8YXZ - chains N and Z of the 14 polymer chains in the assembly; structure by electron microscopy, 3.00 A resolution.

# Chain N
Name: V-type ATP synthase subunit I
From: Thermus thermophilus HB8
UniProt: Q5SIT6 (Q5SIT6_THET8); residue numbers follow UniProt; this construct covers 1-652
Chain sequence (652 residues; numbered 1 to 652; the number before each row is that of its first residue):
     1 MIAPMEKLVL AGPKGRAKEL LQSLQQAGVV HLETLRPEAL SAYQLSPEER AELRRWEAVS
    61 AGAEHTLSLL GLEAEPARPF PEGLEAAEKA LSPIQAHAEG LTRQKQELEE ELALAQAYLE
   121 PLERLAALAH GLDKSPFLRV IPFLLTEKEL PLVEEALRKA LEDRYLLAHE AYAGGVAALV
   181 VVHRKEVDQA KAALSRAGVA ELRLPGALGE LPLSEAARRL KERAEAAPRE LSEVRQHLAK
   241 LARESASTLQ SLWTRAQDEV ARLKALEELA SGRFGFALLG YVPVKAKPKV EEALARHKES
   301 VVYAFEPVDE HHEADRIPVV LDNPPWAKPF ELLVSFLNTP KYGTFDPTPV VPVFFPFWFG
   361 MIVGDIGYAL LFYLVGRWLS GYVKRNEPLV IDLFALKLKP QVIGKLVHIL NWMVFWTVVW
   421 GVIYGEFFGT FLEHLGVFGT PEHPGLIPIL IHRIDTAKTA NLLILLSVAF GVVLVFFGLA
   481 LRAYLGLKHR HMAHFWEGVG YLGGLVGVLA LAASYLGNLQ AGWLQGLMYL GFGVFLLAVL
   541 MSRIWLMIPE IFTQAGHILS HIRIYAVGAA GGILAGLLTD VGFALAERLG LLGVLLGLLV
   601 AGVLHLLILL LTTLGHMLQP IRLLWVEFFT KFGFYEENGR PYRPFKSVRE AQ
Unresolved in the structure: 650-652
From the paper describing this entry:
  - catalytic residues: His616 (proposed by the authors, not directly observed)

# Chain Z
Name: V-type ATP synthase, subunit K
From: Thermus thermophilus HB8
UniProt: Q5SIT7 (Q5SIT7_THET8); residues -18 to 80 here correspond to UniProt positions 1-99 (UniProt number = residue number + 19)
Chain sequence (102 residues; each row starts with the number of its first residue; numbers below 1 keep their minus sign (Met-18 is residue -18)):
   -18 MKKLLVTVLL AVFGALAFAA EEAAASGGLD RGLIAVGMGL AVGLAALGTG VAQARIGAAG
    42 VGAIAEDRSN FGTALIFLLL PETLVIFGLL IAFILNGRLH HH
Unresolved in the structure: -18 to 7, 81-83
Sequence notes: expression tag (81-83)

# Interface between chain N and chain Z
Contacting residue pairs (11; chain N residue first):
  Leu337(N) - Phe52(Z)  hydrophobic
  Ile464(N) - Phe74(Z)  hydrophobic
  Thr553(N) - Leu61(Z)
  Leu559(N) - Ile67(Z)  hydrophobic
  Arg563(N) - Glu63(Z)  salt bridge
  Arg622(N) - Leu60(Z)
  Arg622(N) - Glu63(Z)  salt bridge
  Val626(N) - Leu56(Z)  hydrophobic
  Val626(N) - Leu60(Z)  hydrophobic
  Tyr635(N) - Gly53(Z)
  Tyr635(N) - Ile57(Z)  hydrophobic
Other interface residues (no listed pair), chain N (15 interface residues in all): Phe552, Gly556, Ser560, Ile562, Trp625, Thr630, Asn638
Other interface residues (no listed pair), chain Z (14 interface residues in all): Ser50, Thr64, Phe68, Leu70, Leu71
The authors on this interface:
  - specific contacts: Arg563(N)-Glu63(Z) (salt bridge)

# Summary
Chain N and chain Z form an interface of 15 and 14 residues respectively, with 2 salt bridges. Polar contacts
include Arg563(N)-Glu63(Z) and Arg622(N)-Glu63(Z). The authors report a salt bridge between Arg563(N) and
Glu63(Z). The paper reports the catalytic residue His616(N).
Here chain N is V-type ATP synthase subunit I and chain Z is V-type ATP synthase, subunit K, both from Thermus
thermophilus HB8. Entry 8YXZ (Vo domain of V/A-ATPase from Thermus thermophilus state1) was determined by
electron microscopy (same publication as 8YWT, 8YY0 and 8YY1).
